Entry 3TAQ (X-ray diffraction, 1.65 A resolution); this record covers chains A and C of the 3 polymer chains in the assembly.

[Chain A]
Protein: DNA polymerase I
Notes: EC 2.7.7.7; fragment: Bacillus Fragment
Reference sequence: C9RTX7 (C9RTX7_GEOSY); residues 285-876 here = UniProt positions 285-876
Amino-acid sequence (592 residues; each row starts with the number of its first residue):
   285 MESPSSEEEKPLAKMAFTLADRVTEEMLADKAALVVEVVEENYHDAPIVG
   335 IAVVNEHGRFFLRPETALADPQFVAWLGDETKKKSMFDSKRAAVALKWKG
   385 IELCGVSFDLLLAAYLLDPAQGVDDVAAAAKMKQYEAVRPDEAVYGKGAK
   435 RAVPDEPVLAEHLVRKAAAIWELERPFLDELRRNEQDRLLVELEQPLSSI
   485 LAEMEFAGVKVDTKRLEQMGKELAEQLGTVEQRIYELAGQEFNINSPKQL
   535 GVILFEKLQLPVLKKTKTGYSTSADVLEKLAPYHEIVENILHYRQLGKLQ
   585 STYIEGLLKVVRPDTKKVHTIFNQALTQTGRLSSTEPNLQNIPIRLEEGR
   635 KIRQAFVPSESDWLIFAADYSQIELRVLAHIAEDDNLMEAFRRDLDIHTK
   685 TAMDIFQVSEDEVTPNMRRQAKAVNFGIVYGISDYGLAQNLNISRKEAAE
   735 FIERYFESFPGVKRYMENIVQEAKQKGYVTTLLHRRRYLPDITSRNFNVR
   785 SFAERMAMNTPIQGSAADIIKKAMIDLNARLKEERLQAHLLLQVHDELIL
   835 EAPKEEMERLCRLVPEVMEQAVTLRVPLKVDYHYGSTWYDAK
Not modelled in the structure: 285-296
Bound ions: Mg2+: Asp-653, Tyr-654, Asp-830

[Chain C]
Molecule: 16-nt DNA strand
Sequence (16 nucleotides; numbered 2 to 17; the number before each row is that of its first residue):
     2 GACGTACGTGATCGCA
Not modelled in the structure: 2, 16-17

[Chain A / chain C interface]
Residue-residue contacts (41; chain A residue first):
  Asn-527(A) / DG11(C)  hydrogen bond to the phosphate
  Asn-529(A) / DT10(C)  phosphate contact
  Asn-529(A) / DG11(C)  sugar contact
  Ser-530(A) / DG11(C)  hydrogen bond to the phosphate
  Ser-530(A) / DA12(C)  hydrogen bond to the phosphate
  Lys-532(A) / DA12(C)  phosphate contact
  Lys-532(A) / DT13(C)  salt bridge to the phosphate
  Gln-533(A) / DA12(C)  hydrogen bond to the phosphate
  Ser-585(A) / DG9(C)  phosphate contact
  Ser-585(A) / DT10(C)  phosphate contact
  Thr-586(A) / DG9(C)  sugar contact
  Leu-610(A) / DT6(C)  phosphate contact
  Leu-610(A) / DA7(C)  phosphate contact
  Thr-611(A) / DT6(C)  phosphate contact
  Gln-612(A) / DG5(C)  phosphate contact
  Gln-612(A) / DT6(C)  hydrogen bond to the phosphate
  Thr-613(A) / DG5(C)  sugar contact
  Arg-615(A) / DG5(C)  base contact
  Ser-617(A) / DT6(C)  phosphate contact
  Ser-617(A) / DA7(C)  hydrogen bond to the phosphate
  Ser-618(A) / DA7(C)  sugar contact
  Thr-619(A) / DA7(C)  phosphate contact
  Thr-619(A) / DC8(C)  phosphate contact
  Glu-620(A) / DC8(C)  hydrogen bond to the phosphate
  Asn-622(A) / DA7(C)  hydrogen bond to the sugar
  Asn-625(A) / DA7(C)  base contact
  Ala-707(A) / DA3(C)  hydrogen bond to the base
  Gly-711(A) / DA3(C)  base contact
  Tyr-714(A) / DA3(C)  base contact
  Tyr-714(A) / DC4(C)  stacking on the base
  Gly-720(A) / DA3(C)  base contact
  Leu-721(A) / DA3(C)  base contact
  Asn-724(A) / DA3(C)  base contact
  Arg-771(A) / DG5(C)  salt bridge to the phosphate
  Phe-786(A) / DC4(C)  phosphate contact
  Phe-786(A) / DG5(C)  phosphate contact
  Arg-789(A) / DC4(C)  salt bridge to the phosphate
  Met-790(A) / DG5(C)  phosphate contact
  Asn-793(A) / DC4(C)  sugar contact
  Gln-797(A) / DC4(C)  hydrogen bond to the base
  Gln-797(A) / DG5(C)  hydrogen bond to the sugar
Also at the interface, not in a pair above, chain A (34 interface residues in all): Glu-589, Phe-710, Ile-716, His-829

[Summary]
Chain A and chain C form an interface of 34 and 11 residues respectively; the contacts include 11 hydrogen
bonds, 3 salt bridges and 1 aromatic stacking contact. Among the polar pairs are Ala-707(A)/DA3(C),
Gln-797(A)/DC4(C) and Asn-622(A)/DA7(C). Asp-653(A), Tyr-654(A) and Asp-830(A) coordinate Mg2+.
Chain A is DNA polymerase I and chain C is a 16-nt DNA strand; the structure, Crystal Structure of Bacillus
DNA Polymerase I Large Fragment Bound to Duplex DNA with Cytosine-Adenine Mismatch ..., was determined by
X-ray diffraction, deposited together with 3PV8, 3PX0, 3PX4, 3PX6, 3TAP, 3TAR, 3THV and 3TI0.
